PDB entry 8E3I | electron microscopy, 2.53 A resolution | chains E and B of the 4 polymer chains in the assembly

# Chain E
Molecule: 11-nt RNA strand
Sequence (11 nucleotides; numbered 0 to 10; the number before each row is that of its first residue; numbering starts at 0):
     0 CAUUAAACAA C
Unresolved in the structure: 0, 8-10

# Chain B
Molecule: pre-mRNA 3' end processing protein WDR33
From: Homo sapiens
UniProtKB: Q9C0J8 (WDR33_HUMAN); residue numbers follow UniProt; this construct covers 1-572
Amino-acid sequence (572 residues; numbered 1 to 572; the number before each row is that of its first residue):
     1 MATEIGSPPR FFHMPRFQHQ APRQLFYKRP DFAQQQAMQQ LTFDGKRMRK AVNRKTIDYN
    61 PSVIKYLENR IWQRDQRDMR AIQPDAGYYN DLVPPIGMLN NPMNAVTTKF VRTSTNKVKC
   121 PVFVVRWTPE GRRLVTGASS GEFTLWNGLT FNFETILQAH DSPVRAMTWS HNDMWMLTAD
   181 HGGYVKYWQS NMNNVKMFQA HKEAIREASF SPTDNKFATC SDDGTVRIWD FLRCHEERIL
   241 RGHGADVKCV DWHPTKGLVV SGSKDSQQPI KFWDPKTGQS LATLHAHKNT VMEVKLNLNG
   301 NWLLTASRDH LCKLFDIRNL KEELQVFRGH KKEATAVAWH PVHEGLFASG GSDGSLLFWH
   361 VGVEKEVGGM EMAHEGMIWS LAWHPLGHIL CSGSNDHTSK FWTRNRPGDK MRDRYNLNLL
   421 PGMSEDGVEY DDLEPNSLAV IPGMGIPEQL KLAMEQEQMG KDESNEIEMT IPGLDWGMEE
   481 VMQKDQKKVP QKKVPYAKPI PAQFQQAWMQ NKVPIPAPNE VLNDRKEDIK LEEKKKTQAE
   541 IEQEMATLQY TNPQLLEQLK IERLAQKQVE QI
Unresolved in the structure: 1-41, 418-572
Curated features (UniProtKB/Swiss-Prot):
  - modified residue: Ala2 (N-acetylalanine), Ser7 (Phosphoserine), Lys46 (N6-acetyllysine)
  - cross-link (Glycyl lysine isopeptide (Lys-Gly)): Lys526 (interchain with G-Cter in SUMO2), Lys530 (interchain with G-Cter in SUMO2), Lys560 (interchain with G-Cter in SUMO2)
What the authors report for this chain:
  - binding site for the 11-nt RNA strand (chain E): Phe43, Asp44, Arg47 to Arg49, Arg54, Lys117, Phe153, Ile156
  - conformationally variable residues (order/disorder transition): Thr42 to Arg54

# Chain E / chain B interface
Contacting residue pairs - 22 pairs, chain E then chain B:
  U3(E) with Phe43(B), hydrogen bond to the base; Asp44(B), sugar contact; Gly45(B), sugar contact; Phe153(B), base contact; Glu154(B), sugar contact; Thr155(B), sugar contact; Ile156(B), base contact
  A4(E) with Gly45(B), hydrogen bond to the sugar
  A5(E) with Gly45(B), sugar contact; Lys46(B), sugar contact; Arg47(B), hydrogen bond to the sugar; Met48(B), base contact; Arg49(B), hydrogen bond to the sugar
  A6(E) with Phe43(B), base contact; Gly45(B), phosphate contact; Arg47(B), salt bridge to the phosphate; Thr115(B), base contact; Asn116(B), base contact; Lys117(B), base contact; Phe153(B), stacking on the base
  C7(E) with Arg49(B), salt bridge to the phosphate; Arg54(B), salt bridge to the phosphate
Other interface residues (no listed pair), chain E (6 interface residues in all): A1
Other interface residues (no listed pair), chain B (18 interface residues in all): Val52, Trp146, Asn152

# Summary
Chain E and chain B form an interface of 6 and 18 residues respectively; the contacts include 4 hydrogen
bonds, 3 salt bridges and 1 aromatic stacking contact. Polar pairs include U3(E)-Phe43(B), A4(E)-Gly45(B) and
A5(E)-Arg47(B). From the paper: a binding site for the 11-nt RNA strand (chain E) at Phe43(B), Asp44(B) and
Arg47(B) among others; conformational variability at Thr42(B).
Here chain E is an 11-nt RNA strand and chain B is pre-mRNA 3' end processing protein WDR33 (Homo sapiens).
Entry 8E3I (CRYO-EM STRUCTURE OF the human MPSF IN COMPLEX WITH THE AUUAAA poly(A) signal) was determined by
electron microscopy (same publication as 8E3Q).
